PDB entry 7CJD | X-ray diffraction, 2.50 A resolution | chains A and C of the 4 polymer chains in the assembly

[Chain A (and C)]
Name: Non-structural protein 3
Organism: Severe acute respiratory syndrome coronavirus 2
Notes: EC 3.4.19.121, 3.4.22.-; chain C of this document is another copy of the same molecule, construct and numbering; everything in this record applies to it too
UniProt: P0DTD1 (R1AB_SARS2); residues 1-318 here correspond to UniProt positions 1564-1881 (UniProt number = residue number + 1563)
Chain sequence (325 residues; each row starts with the number of its first residue; numbering starts at 0):
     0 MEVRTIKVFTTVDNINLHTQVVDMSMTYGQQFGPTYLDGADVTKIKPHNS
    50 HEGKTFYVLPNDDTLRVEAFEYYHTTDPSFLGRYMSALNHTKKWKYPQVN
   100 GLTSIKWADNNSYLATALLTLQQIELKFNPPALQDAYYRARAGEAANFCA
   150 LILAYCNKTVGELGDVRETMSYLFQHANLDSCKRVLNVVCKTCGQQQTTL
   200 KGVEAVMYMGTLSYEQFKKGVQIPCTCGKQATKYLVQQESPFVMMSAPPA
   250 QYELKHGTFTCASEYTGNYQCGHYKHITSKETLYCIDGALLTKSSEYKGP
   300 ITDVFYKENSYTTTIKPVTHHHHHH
Unresolved in the structure: 0-5, 22-29, 45-46, 313-324 (chain C: 0-2, 313-324)
Differences from the reference sequence: initiating methionine (0); engineered mutation Ser111 (Cys1674 in P0DTD1); expression tag (319-324)
Swiss-Prot annotation at these positions:
  - zinc finger: Cys189 to Cys226 (C4-type)
  - active site (For PL-PRO activity): His272, Asp286
  - binding site (Zn(2+)): Cys189, Cys192, Cys224, Cys226
Bound ions: Zn2+: Cys224, Cys226
Reported in the primary citation:
  - Zn2+ coordination: Cys189, Cys224, Cys226
  - catalytic residues: Trp93, His272, Asp286
  - contacts within the chain: Trp93-Asp108 (hydrogen bond), His272-Asp286 (hydrogen bond)
  - conformationally variable residues (loop rearrangement): Asn267 to Gly271
  - mutagenesis - C111S: abolished catalytic activity

[How chain A and chain C interact]
Residue-residue contacts (35):
  Trp106(A) with Trp106(C); His272(C)
  Asn109(A) with Asn267(C); Cys270(C), hydrogen bond (side chain-backbone)
  Gly160(A) with Asn267(C), hydrogen bond (backbone-side chain)
  Glu161(A) with Asn267(C)
  Leu162(A) with Cys270(C), hydrophobic
  Glu252(A) with Lys43(C), salt bridge
  Glu263(A) with His89(C), salt bridge
  Thr265(A) with His89(C); Asp108(C), hydrogen bond; Val159(C); Gly160(C)
  Gly266(A) with Val159(C), hydrogen bond (backbone-backbone); Gly160(C); Glu161(C)
  Asn267(A) with Glu161(C)
  Gln269(A) with Leu162(C); Gln269(C), hydrogen bond
  Cys270(A) with Asn109(C); Gly160(C); Glu161(C); Leu162(C); Gln269(C); Cys270(C), disulfide
  Gly271(A) with Asn109(C), hydrogen bond (backbone-side chain); Gly160(C); Cys270(C)
  His272(A) with Trp106(C); Asp108(C); Asn109(C)
  Lys274(A) with Lys92(C); Asp108(C), salt bridge
  Tyr296(A) with Lys92(C), hydrogen bond
  Pro299(A) with His89(C)
Interface residues without a listed pair, chain A (18 interface residues in all): Lys297
Interface residues without a listed pair, chain C (17 interface residues in all): Asp40, Asn88, Thr158
Cross-chain cystine bridges: Cys270(A)-Cys270(C)

[In short]
18 residues of chain A and 17 residues of chain C are in contact; the contacts include 1 disulfide bond, 7
hydrogen bonds and 3 salt bridges. Among the polar pairs are Glu252(A)-Lys43(C), Glu263(A)-His89(C) and
Lys274(A)-Asp108(C). The paper reports catalytic residues Trp93(A), His272(A) and Asp286(A); C111S of chain A
abolishes catalytic activity.
Chain A and chain C are both Non-structural protein 3 (Severe acute respiratory syndrome coronavirus 2); the
structure, Crystal structure of the SARS-CoV-2 PLpro C111S mutant, was determined by X-ray diffraction,
deposited together with 7CMD.
